5GIO - chains B and F of the 10 polymer chains in the assembly; structure by X-ray diffraction, 3.60 A resolution.

Chain B:
Protein: C/D box methylation guide ribonucleoprotein complex aNOP56 subunit
Source organism: Sulfolobus solfataricus
UniProt: A0A0E3MJI1 (A0A0E3MJI1_SULSF); residues 4-380 here correspond to UniProt positions 3-379 (UniProt number = residue number - 1)
Chain sequence (388 residues; each row starts with the number of its first residue):
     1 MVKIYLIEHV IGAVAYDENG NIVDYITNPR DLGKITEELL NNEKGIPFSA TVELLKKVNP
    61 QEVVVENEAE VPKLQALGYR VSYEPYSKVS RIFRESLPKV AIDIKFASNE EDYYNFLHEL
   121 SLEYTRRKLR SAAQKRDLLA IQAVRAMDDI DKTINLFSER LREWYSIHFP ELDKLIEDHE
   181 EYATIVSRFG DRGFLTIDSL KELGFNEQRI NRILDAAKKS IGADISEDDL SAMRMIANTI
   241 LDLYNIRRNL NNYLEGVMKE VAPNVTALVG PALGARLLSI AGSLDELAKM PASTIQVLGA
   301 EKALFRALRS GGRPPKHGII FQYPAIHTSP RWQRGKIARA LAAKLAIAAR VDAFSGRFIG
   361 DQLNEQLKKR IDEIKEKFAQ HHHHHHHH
Not modelled in the structure: 1-2, 378-388
Differences from the reference sequence: initiating methionine (1); expression tag (2-3, 381-388)

Chain F:
Protein: Fibrillarin-like rRNA/tRNA 2'-O-methyltransferase
Source organism: Sulfolobus solfataricus
Notes: EC 2.1.1.-
UniProt: A0A0E3JUC9 (A0A0E3JUC9_SULSF); residues 3-232 here = UniProt positions 3-232
Chain sequence (232 residues; each row starts with the number of its first residue):
     1 MAEVITVKQT NMENIYECEF NDGSFRLCTR NLVPNFNVYG ERLIKYEGVE YREWNAFRSK
    61 LAGAILKGLK TNPIRKGTKV LYLGAASGTT ISHVSDIIEL NGKAYGVEFS PRVVRELLLV
   121 AQRRPNIFPL LADARFPQSY KSVVENVDVL YVDIAQPDQT DIAIYNAKFF LKVNGDMLLV
   181 IKARSIDVTK DPKEIYKTEV EKLENSNFET IQIINLDPYD KDHAIVLSKY KG
Not modelled in the structure: 1-4, 232
Differences from the reference sequence: initiating methionine (1); expression tag (2)
Residues lining bound ligands: S-adenosylhomocysteine (SAH): Arg-58, Lys-60, Tyr-82, Gly-84, Ala-85, Ala-86, Thr-89, Thr-90, Val-107, Glu-108, Phe-109, Ser-110, Ala-132, Asp-133, Ala-134, Arg-135, Asp-153, Ile-154, Ala-155, Gln-156, Lys-182

How chain B and chain F interact:
Contacting residue pairs (63; chain B residue first):
  Glu-8(B) with Ser-142(F), hydrogen bond (backbone-side chain)
  His-9(B) with Ser-142(F); Val-143(F); Val-144(F)
  Val-10(B) with Ser-142(F), hydrogen bond (backbone-backbone)
  Leu-39(B) with Ser-142(F)
  Glu-66(B) with Lys-141(F), salt bridge
  Asn-67(B) with Gln-138(F)
  Pro-85(B) with Phe-169(F)
  Tyr-86(B) with Tyr-165(F), hydrophobic; Lys-168(F); Phe-169(F), hydrophobic
  Ser-90(B) with Lys-141(F)
  Arg-91(B) with Asn-146(F); Ala-167(F); Lys-168(F), hydrogen bond (side chain-backbone); Phe-169(F), hydrogen bond (side chain-backbone); Phe-170(F); Leu-171(F), hydrogen bond (side chain-backbone); Lys-172(F); Val-173(F)
  Arg-94(B) with Lys-141(F); Val-144(F); Glu-145(F); Asn-146(F), hydrogen bond (backbone-backbone); Phe-169(F), hydrogen bond (side chain-backbone); Phe-170(F)
  Glu-95(B) with Asn-146(F), hydrogen bond; Lys-172(F)
  Leu-97(B) with Val-144(F); Glu-145(F)
  Pro-98(B) with Lys-79(F); Glu-145(F)
  Tyr-114(B) with Lys-103(F); Phe-128(F); Glu-145(F), hydrogen bond
  Leu-117(B) with Tyr-105(F); Val-143(F)
  His-118(B) with Ala-121(F), hydrogen bond (side chain-backbone); Gln-122(F); Arg-124(F), hydrogen bond (side chain-backbone); Pro-125(F); Ile-127(F), hydrogen bond (side chain-backbone); Phe-128(F)
  Ser-121(B) with Phe-128(F); Pro-129(F)
  Leu-122(B) with Leu-118(F), hydrophobic; Gln-122(F); Pro-129(F), hydrophobic
  Tyr-124(B) with Ser-139(F)
  Thr-125(B) with Pro-129(F); Leu-130(F); Leu-131(F)
  Arg-126(B) with Leu-118(F); Gln-122(F)
  Lys-128(B) with Leu-131(F)
  Leu-129(B) with Pro-111(F); Val-114(F), hydrophobic; Leu-131(F), hydrophobic
  Ala-132(B) with Pro-111(F), hydrophobic
  Phe-305(B) with Val-188(F), hydrophobic
  Leu-308(B) with Thr-189(F)
  Arg-309(B) with Val-188(F), hydrogen bond (side chain-backbone)
Other interface residues (no listed pair), chain B (30 interface residues in all): Asn-42, Leu-120
Other interface residues (no listed pair), chain F (35 interface residues in all): Arg-115, Arg-184

Overview:
The interface between chain B and chain F involves 30 residues on one side and 35 on the other, with 13
hydrogen bonds and 1 salt bridge. Polar pairs include Glu-66(B)/Lys-141(F), Glu-8(B)/Ser-142(F) and
Arg-91(B)/Lys-168(F). Chain F binds S-adenosylhomocysteine.
Here chain B is C/D box methylation guide ribonucleoprotein complex aNOP56 subunit and chain F is
Fibrillarin-like rRNA/tRNA 2'-O-methyltransferase, both from Sulfolobus solfataricus. Entry 5GIO (Crystal
structure of box C/D RNP with 12 nt guide regions and 13 nt substrates) was determined by X-ray diffraction,
deposited together with 5GIN and 5GIP.
